PDB entry 7NUQ | electron microscopy, 2.80 A resolution | chains 1 and 3 of the 5 polymer chains in the assembly

[Chain 1]
Protein: Genome polyprotein
Source organism: Human rhinovirus 14
Notes: EC 3.4.22.29, 3.6.1.15, 3.4.22.28, 2.7.7.48
UniProt: P03303 (POLG_HRV14); residues -3 to 289 here correspond to UniProt positions 564-856 (UniProt number = residue number + 567)
Sequence (293 residues; numbered -3 to 289; the number before each row is that of its first residue; numbers below 1 keep their minus sign (Ala-3 is residue -3)):
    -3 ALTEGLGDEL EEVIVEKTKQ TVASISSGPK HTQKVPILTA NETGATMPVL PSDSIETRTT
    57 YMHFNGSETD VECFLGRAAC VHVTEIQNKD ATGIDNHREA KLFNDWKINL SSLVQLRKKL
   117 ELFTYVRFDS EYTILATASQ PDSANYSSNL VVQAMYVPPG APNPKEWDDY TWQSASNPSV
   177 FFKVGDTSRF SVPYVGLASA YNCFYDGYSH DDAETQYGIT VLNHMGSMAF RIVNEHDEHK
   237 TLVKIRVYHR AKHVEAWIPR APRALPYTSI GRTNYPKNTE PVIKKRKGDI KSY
Not modelled in the structure: -3 to 16

[Chain 3]
Protein: Genome polyprotein
Source organism: Human rhinovirus 14
Notes: EC 3.4.22.29, 3.6.1.15, 3.4.22.28, 2.7.7.48
UniProt: P03303 (POLG_HRV14); residues 1-236 here correspond to UniProt positions 332-567 (UniProt number = residue number + 331)
Sequence (236 residues; numbered 1 to 236; the number before each row is that of its first residue):
     1 GLPTTTLPGS GQFLTTDDRQ SPSALPNYEP TPRIHIPGKV HNLLEIIQVD TLIPMNNTHT
    61 KDEVNSYLIP LNANRQNEQV FGTNLFIGDG VFKTTLLGEI VQYYTHWSGS LRFSLMYTGP
   121 ALSSAKLILA YTPPGARGPQ DRREAMLGTH VVWDIGLQST IVMTIPWTSG VQFRYTDPDT
   181 YTSAGFLSCW YQTSLILPPE TTGQVYLLSF ISACPDFKLR LMKDTQTISQ TVALTE

[Chain 1 / chain 3 interface]
Pairs across the interface (169):
  Ile33(1) with Val151(3), hydrophobic; Ile161(3); Val162(3), hydrogen bond (backbone-backbone)
  Leu34(1) with Trp153(3); Gln158(3); Thr160(3); Ile161(3), hydrophobic
  Thr35(1) with Gln158(3); Ser159(3); Thr160(3), hydrogen bond (backbone-backbone); Val162(3)
  Ala36(1) with Gln158(3); Thr160(3)
  Asn37(1) with Asp50(3); Met116(3); Thr160(3), hydrogen bond (backbone-side chain); Phe210(3)
  Glu38(1) with Met116(3); Ser159(3), hydrogen bond; Thr160(3)
  Thr42(1) with Gln48(3); Asp50(3), hydrogen bond; Ser212(3)
  Met43(1) with Arg112(3), hydrogen bond (backbone-side chain)
  Pro44(1) with Arg112(3)
  Val45(1) with Arg112(3), hydrogen bond (backbone-side chain); Val162(3), hydrophobic; Thr164(3), hydrogen bond (backbone-side chain); Cys214(3)
  Leu46(1) with Thr164(3); Pro215(3), hydrophobic
  Pro47(1) with Ser110(3); Thr164(3)
  Ser50(1) with Thr164(3)
  Ile51(1) with Thr149(3); Pro166(3), hydrophobic
  Met58(1) with Asp216(3); Lys218(3)
  Phe60(1) with Lys218(3); Leu219(3)
  Gly62(1) with Asn42(3), hydrogen bond (backbone-side chain)
  Glu64(1) with Tyr104(3), hydrogen bond (backbone-side chain); Arg220(3); Leu221(3), hydrogen bond (side chain-backbone); Met222(3), hydrogen bond (side chain-backbone)
  Thr65(1) with Asn42(3), hydrogen bond; Leu43(3), hydrogen bond (backbone-backbone); Leu44(3); Tyr104(3); Leu219(3)
  Asp66(1) with His41(3); Asn42(3)
  Val67(1) with Val40(3); His41(3), hydrogen bond (backbone-backbone)
  Cys69(1) with Met222(3)
  Phe70(1) with Leu43(3), hydrophobic; Tyr103(3), hydrophobic; Tyr104(3); Met222(3)
  Arg73(1) with Thr15(3); Met222(3), hydrogen bond
  Ala74(1) with Phe13(3), hydrophobic; Thr15(3), hydrogen bond (backbone-backbone)
  Lys103(1) with Glu236(3)
  Ser107(1) with Leu234(3)
  Ser108(1) with Gln230(3), hydrogen bond (backbone-side chain); Leu234(3)
  Leu109(1) with Gln230(3)
  Val110(1) with Ile228(3), hydrophobic; Ser229(3); Gln230(3), hydrogen bond (backbone-side chain)
  Gln111(1) with Asp224(3)
  Arg113(1) with Leu234(3)
  Lys114(1) with Glu99(3), salt bridge; Tyr103(3); Thr227(3), hydrogen bond
  Lys115(1) with Tyr103(3)
  Phe119(1) with Val40(3), hydrophobic; Leu43(3), hydrophobic
  Arg123(1) with Pro30(3); Thr31(3), hydrogen bond (side chain-backbone); Arg33(3)
  Glu127(1) with Arg19(3); Ser21(3), hydrogen bond
  Thr129(1) with Phe13(3)
  Pro174(1) with Ala24(3), hydrophobic
  Arg185(1) with Phe13(3); Ser21(3); Pro22(3)
  Phe186(1) with Pro22(3)
  Ser187(1) with Pro22(3), hydrogen bond (backbone-backbone); Ser23(3), hydrogen bond (backbone-side chain); Ala24(3)
  Val188(1) with Leu25(3), hydrophobic
  Pro189(1) with Ser23(3); Tyr28(3), hydrophobic
  Tyr190(1) with Tyr28(3), hydrogen bond (backbone-side chain)
  Val191(1) with Tyr28(3)
  Gly192(1) with Thr31(3), hydrogen bond (backbone-side chain)
  Leu193(1) with Thr31(3)
  Ala194(1) with Thr31(3)
  Ser195(1) with Pro32(3); Ile34(3), hydrogen bond (side chain-backbone)
  Tyr244(1) with Phe13(3), hydrophobic; Thr15(3)
  Arg246(1) with Asp17(3), hydrogen bond (side chain-backbone); Asp18(3), salt bridge; Arg19(3)
  Lys248(1) with Asp18(3), salt bridge; Arg19(3)
  Glu251(1) with Arg33(3), salt bridge; Lys39(3), salt bridge
  Ala252(1) with Lys39(3); Val40(3), hydrogen bond (backbone-backbone)
  Trp253(1) with Ile36(3); Gly38(3); Lys39(3)
  Ile254(1) with Pro37(3); Gly38(3), hydrogen bond (backbone-backbone)
  Pro255(1) with Gly38(3); Val40(3); Ile46(3), hydrophobic
  Pro258(1) with Leu96(3), hydrophobic; Glu99(3)
  Tyr263(1) with Leu234(3), hydrophobic
  Thr264(1) with Leu234(3)
  Ser265(1) with Leu234(3); Thr235(3); Glu236(3), hydrogen bond (side chain-backbone)
  Ile266(1) with Leu234(3); Thr235(3)
  Arg268(1) with Glu236(3)
  Pro277(1) with Asp62(3)
  Val278(1) with Asp62(3); Thr94(3)
  Ile279(1) with Pro54(3), hydrophobic; Asn57(3); Asp62(3), hydrogen bond (backbone-side chain); Thr94(3)
  Lys280(1) with Asn57(3), hydrogen bond (backbone-side chain); Asp89(3)
  Lys281(1) with Asn57(3); His59(3)
  Arg282(1) with Met55(3), hydrogen bond (side chain-backbone); Asn57(3), hydrogen bond (backbone-backbone); Thr58(3); Gly82(3), hydrogen bond (side chain-backbone); Thr83(3); Val91(3)
  Gly284(1) with Thr58(3)
  Asp285(1) with Thr58(3)
  Ile286(1) with Met55(3); Asn56(3); Thr58(3); Val80(3); Phe81(3), hydrophobic; Gly82(3), hydrogen bond (backbone-backbone)
  Lys287(1) with Glu78(3), salt bridge; Gln79(3); Gly82(3)
  Ser288(1) with Gly82(3)
  Tyr289(1) with Gln79(3), hydrogen bond; Gly82(3); Thr83(3); Asn84(3), hydrogen bond (backbone-side chain); Pro139(3), hydrogen bond (side chain-backbone); Phe186(3), hydrophobic; Leu187(3); Ser188(3)
Interface residues without a listed pair, chain 1 (82 interface residues in all): Ala19, Tyr121, Arg256, Arg259, Ala260, Pro262
Interface residues without a listed pair, chain 3 (95 interface residues in all): Val49, Thr60, Ser66, Tyr67, Ile69, Lys93, Gly138, Asp154, Met163, Phe173, Trp190

[Overview]
Chain 1 and chain 3 form an interface of 82 and 95 residues respectively; the contacts include 40 hydrogen
bonds and 6 salt bridges. Polar contacts include Lys114(1)-Glu99(3), Arg246(1)-Asp18(3) and
Lys248(1)-Asp18(3).
Here chain 1 is Genome polyprotein and chain 3 is Genome polyprotein, both from Human rhinovirus 14. Entry
7NUQ (Rhinovirus 14 virion-like at pH 6.2) was determined by electron microscopy, deposited together with
7BG6, 7BG7, 7NUL, 7NUM, 7NUN and 7NUO.
